5VOY - chains W and X of the 33 polymer chains in the assembly; structure by electron microscopy, 7.90 A resolution (low resolution: residue-level contacts below are approximate; hydrogen-bond / salt-bridge calls are withheld).

# Chain W (and X)
Molecule: V-type proton ATPase subunit c
From: Saccharomyces cerevisiae (strain ATCC 204508 / S288c)
Notes: chain X of this document is another copy of the same molecule, construct and numbering; everything in this record applies to it too
UniProt: P25515 (VATL1_YEAST); residues 1-160 here = UniProt positions 1-160
Sequence (160 residues; numbered 1 to 160; the number before each row is that of its first residue):
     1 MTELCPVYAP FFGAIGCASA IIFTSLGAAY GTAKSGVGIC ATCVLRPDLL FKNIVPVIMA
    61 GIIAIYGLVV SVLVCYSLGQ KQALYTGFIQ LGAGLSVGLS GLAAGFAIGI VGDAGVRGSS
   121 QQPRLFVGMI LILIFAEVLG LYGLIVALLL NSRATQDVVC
Unresolved in the structure: 1-8, 159-160
UniProt features mapped onto this chain:
  - site: Glu137 (Essential for proton translocation)

# How chain W and chain X interact
Residue-residue contacts - 6 pairs, chain W then chain X:
  Tyr85(W) - Pro10(X)
  Gly92(W) - Ala14(X)
  Gly92(W) - Ala18(X)
  Ala103(W) - Ala29(X)
  Ala107(W) - Ala29(X)
  Arg153(W) - Gly79(X)
Interface residues without a listed pair, chain W (8 interface residues in all): Phe88, Ser96, Gly118
Interface residues without a listed pair, chain X (9 interface residues in all): Phe11, Ser25, Ala33, Cys40

# In short
The interface between chain W and chain X involves 8 residues on one side and 9 on the other.
Chain W and chain X are both V-type proton ATPase subunit c (Saccharomyces cerevisiae (strain ATCC 204508 /
S288c)); the structure, Yeast V-ATPase in complex with Legionella pneumophila effector SidK (rotational state
2), was determined by electron microscopy together with 5VOZ, 5VOX, 5UF5 and 5UFK from the same study.
